PDB entry 9BA3 | X-ray diffraction, 2.10 A resolution | chains A and B

== Chain A (and B) ==
Molecule: Chemotaxis protein
Source organism: Halomonas titanicae
Notes: fragment: ligand binding domain; chain B of this document is another copy of the same molecule, construct and numbering; everything in this record applies to it too
UniProtKB: A0A0C3EFW7 (A0A0C3EFW7_9GAMM); residues 32-309 here = UniProt positions 32-309
Amino-acid sequence (288 residues; row label = number of the first residue in the row):
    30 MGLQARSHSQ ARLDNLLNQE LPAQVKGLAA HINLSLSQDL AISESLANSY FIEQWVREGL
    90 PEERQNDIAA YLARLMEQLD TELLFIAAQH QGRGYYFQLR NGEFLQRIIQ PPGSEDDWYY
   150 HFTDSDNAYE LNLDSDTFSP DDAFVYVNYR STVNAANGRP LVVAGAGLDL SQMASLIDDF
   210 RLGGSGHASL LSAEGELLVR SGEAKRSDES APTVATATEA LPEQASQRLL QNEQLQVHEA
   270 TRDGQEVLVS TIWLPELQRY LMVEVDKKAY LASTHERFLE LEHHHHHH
Disordered / not traced: 30-48, 209-317 (chain B: 30-49, 209-317)
Sequence notes: initiating methionine (30); expression tag (31, 310-317)
Residues lining bound ligands: guanine (GUN): Phe114, Tyr125, Trp147, Asn161, Asp163, Ser164, Asp165, Thr166, Tyr175, Asn177
What the authors report for this chain:
  - binding site for guanine: Phe114, Tyr125, Trp147, Asn161, Asp163, Ser164, Tyr175, Asn177
  - self-association interface (contacts with another copy of this molecule): Ala70 to Gln107
  - mutagenesis - Y125F, Y125F/N161A/D163A: decreased binding to guanine

== Chain A / chain B interface ==
Contacting residue pairs - 26 pairs, chain A then chain B:
  Gln67(A) - Ala70(B)
  Gln67(A) - Glu73(B)
  Ala70(A) - Gln67(B)
  Ala70(A) - Gln107(B)  hydrogen bond (backbone-side chain)
  Glu73(A) - Gln107(B)
  Ser74(A) - Gln107(B)
  Asn77(A) - Arg103(B)  hydrogen bond (backbone-side chain)
  Tyr79(A) - Asp96(B)
  Tyr79(A) - Ala99(B)
  Tyr79(A) - Tyr100(B)  hydrophobic
  Phe80(A) - Phe80(B)  hydrophobic
  Phe80(A) - Tyr100(B)  hydrophobic
  Glu82(A) - Arg103(B)  salt bridge
  Gln83(A) - Asp96(B)  hydrogen bond
  Asp96(A) - Tyr79(B)  hydrogen bond
  Asp96(A) - Gln83(B)  hydrogen bond
  Ala99(A) - Tyr79(B)  hydrophobic
  Tyr100(A) - Tyr79(B)  hydrophobic
  Tyr100(A) - Phe80(B)  hydrophobic
  Tyr100(A) - Tyr100(B)  hydrogen bond
  Arg103(A) - Asn77(B)  hydrogen bond (side chain-backbone)
  Arg103(A) - Tyr79(B)
  Arg103(A) - Glu82(B)  salt bridge
  Gln107(A) - Ala70(B)  hydrogen bond (side chain-backbone)
  Gln107(A) - Glu73(B)
  Gln107(A) - Ser74(B)  hydrogen bond (side chain-backbone)
Also at the interface, not in a pair above, chain A (17 interface residues in all): Ile71, Ser78, Leu104
Also at the interface, not in a pair above, chain B (18 interface residues in all): Ile71, Ser78, Leu104, Val182

== Overview ==
17 residues of chain A face 18 of chain B across their interface; the contacts include 9 hydrogen bonds and 2
salt bridges. Polar contacts include Glu82(A)-Arg103(B), Ala70(A)-Gln107(B) and Asn77(A)-Arg103(B). The paper
reports a binding site for guanine at Phe114(A), Tyr125(A) and Trp147(A) among others; Y125F and
Y125F/N161A/D163A of chain A reduce binding to guanine.
Both chains are Chemotaxis protein (Halomonas titanicae). Entry 9BA3 (High-resolution crystal structure of the
ligand binding domain of the Halomonas titanicae chemoreceptor Htc10 in complex ...) was determined by X-ray
diffraction (same publication as 9B9S and 9B9X).
